PDB entry 7TKI | electron microscopy, 7.10 A resolution (low resolution: residue-level contacts below are approximate; hydrogen-bond / salt-bridge calls are withheld) | chains G and H of the 27 polymer chains in the assembly

== Chain G ==
Molecule: ATP synthase subunit gamma
From: Saccharomyces cerevisiae
UniProt: P38077 (ATPG_YEAST); residues 1-278 here correspond to UniProt positions 34-311 (UniProt number = residue number + 33)
Chain sequence (278 residues; numbered 1 to 278; the number before each row is that of its first residue):
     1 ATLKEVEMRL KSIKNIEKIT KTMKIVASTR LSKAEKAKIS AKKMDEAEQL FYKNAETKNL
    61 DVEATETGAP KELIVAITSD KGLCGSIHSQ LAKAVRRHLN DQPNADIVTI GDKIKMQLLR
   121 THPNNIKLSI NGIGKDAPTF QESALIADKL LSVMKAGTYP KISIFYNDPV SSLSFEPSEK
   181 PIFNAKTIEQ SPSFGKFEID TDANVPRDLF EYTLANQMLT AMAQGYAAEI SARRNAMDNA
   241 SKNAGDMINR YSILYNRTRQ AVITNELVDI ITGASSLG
Disordered / not traced: 60-70, 277-278

== Chain H ==
Molecule: ATP synthase subunit delta
From: Saccharomyces cerevisiae
UniProt: Q12165 (ATPD_YEAST); residues 1-138 here correspond to UniProt positions 23-160 (UniProt number = residue number + 22)
Chain sequence (138 residues; row label = number of the first residue in the row):
     1 AEAAAASSGL KLQFALPHET LYSGSEVTQV NLPAKSGRIG VLANHVPTVE QLLPGVVEVM
    61 EGSNSKKFFI SGGFATVQPD SQLCVTAIEA FPLESFSQEN IKNLLAEAKK NVSSSDAREA
   121 AEAAIQVEVL ENLQSVLK
Disordered / not traced: 1-10, 24-25, 91, 98, 116-117, 137-138

== Interface between chain G and chain H ==
Residue-residue contacts - 6 pairs, chain G then chain H:
  Ala37(G) with Pro17(H)
  Ser40(G) with Leu16(H); Pro17(H)
  Ala41(G) with Pro17(H)
  Phe197(G) with Pro47(H)
  Glu198(G) with Pro47(H)
Other interface residues (no listed pair), chain G (7 interface residues in all): Met44, Lys196
Other interface residues (no listed pair), chain H (4 interface residues in all): Ala15

== Summary ==
7 residues of chain G face 4 of chain H across their interface.
Here chain G is ATP synthase subunit gamma and chain H is ATP synthase subunit delta, both from Saccharomyces
cerevisiae. Entry 7TKI (Yeast ATP synthase State 2catalytic(c) with 10 mM ATP backbone model) was determined
by electron microscopy together with 7TJS, 7TJT, 7TJU, 7TJV, 7TJW, 7TJX and 30 further entries from the same
study.
